4DYD - chain A; structure by X-ray diffraction, 1.95 A resolution.

[Chain A]
Protein: Diketoreductase
Source organism: Acinetobacter baylyi
UniProt: B1P3E1 (B1P3E1_ACIBI); numbering as in UniProt (aligned over 1-283)
Sequence (283 residues; each row starts with the number of its first residue):
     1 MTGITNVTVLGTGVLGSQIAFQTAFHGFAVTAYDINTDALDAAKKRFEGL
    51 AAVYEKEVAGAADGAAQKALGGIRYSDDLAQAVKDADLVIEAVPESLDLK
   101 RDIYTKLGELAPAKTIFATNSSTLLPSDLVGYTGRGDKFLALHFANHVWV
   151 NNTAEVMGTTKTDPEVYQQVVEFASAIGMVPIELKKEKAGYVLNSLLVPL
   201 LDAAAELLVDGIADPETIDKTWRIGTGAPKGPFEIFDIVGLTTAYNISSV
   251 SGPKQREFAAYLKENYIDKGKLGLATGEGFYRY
Residues lining bound ligands: NAD (nicotinamide-adenine-dinucleotide): G11, T12, G13, V14, L15, G16, Y33, D34, I35, E91, A92, V93, P94, E95, L99, K100, I103, N120, S121, S122, H143, F144, N146
What the authors report for this chain:
  - catalytic residues: S122, H143, E155 (proposed by the authors, not directly observed)
  - catalytic residues: N146
  - mutagenesis - S122K, S122T, H143N, H143Q, E155D, E155S: abolished catalytic activity on mono-carbonyl intermediates 2 and 3
  - binding site for phosphate ion: H147 (from molecular simulation)
  - specificity-determining residues: W149 (proposed by the authors, not directly observed)

[In short]
Chain A binds NAD. The paper reports catalytic residues S122, H143 and E155 among others; S122K, S122T and
H143N, among others, abolish catalytic activity on mono-carbonyl intermediates 2 and 3; 6 substitutions were
tested in all.
Chain A is Diketoreductase (Acinetobacter baylyi); the structure, Substrate-directed dual catalysis of
dicarbonyl compounds by diketoreductase, was determined by X-ray diffraction (same publication as 4E12 and
4E13).
